Entry 7MT7 (electron microscopy, 2.71 A resolution); this record covers chains A and M of the 55 polymer chains in the assembly.

== Chain A ==
Molecule: 23S rRNA
Source organism: Mycobacterium tuberculosis (strain ATCC 25618 / H37Rv)
Sequence (3138 nucleotides; row label = number of the first residue in the row):
     1 UUGUAAGUGUCUAAGGGCGCAUGGUGGAUGCCUUGGCAUCGAGAGCCGAU
    51 GAAGGACGUGGGAGGCUGCGAUAUGCCUCGGGGAGCUGUCAACCGAGCGU
   101 GGAUCCGAGGAUUUCCGAAUGGGGAAACCCAGCACGAGUGAUGUCGUGCU
   151 ACCCGCAUCUGAAUAUAUAGGGUGCGGGAGGGAACGCGGGGAAGUGAAAC
   201 AUCUCAGUACCCGUAGGAGGAGAAAACAAUUGUGAUUCCGCAAGUAGUGG
   251 CGAGCGAACGCGGAACAGGCUAAACCGCACGCAUGGGUAACCGGGUAGGG
   301 GUUGUGUGUGCGGGGUUGUGGGAGGAUAUGUCUCAGCGCUACCCGGCUGA
   351 GAGGCAGUCAGAAAGUGUCGUGGUUAGCGGAAGUGGCCUGGGAUGGUCUG
   401 CCGUAGACGGUGAGAGCCCGGUACGCGAAAACCCGGCACCUGCCUAGUAU
   451 CAAUUCCCGAGUAGCAGCGGGCCCGUGGAAUCCGCUGUGAAUCCGCCGGG
   501 ACCACCCGGUAAGCCUAAAUACUCCUCGAUGACCGAUAGCGGAUUAGUAC
   551 CGUGAGGGAAUGGUGAAAAGUACCCCGGGAGGGGAGUGAAAGAGUACCUG
   601 AAACCGUGUGCCUACAAUCCGUCAGAGCCUCCUUUUCCUCUCCGGAGGAG
   651 GGUGGUGAUGGCGUGCCUUUUGAAGAAUGAGCCUGCGAGUCAGGGACAUG
   701 UCGCAAGGUUAACCCGUGUGGGGUAGCCGCAGCGAAAGCGAGUCUGAAUA
   751 GGGCGACCCACACGCGCAUACGCGCGUGUGAAUAGUGGCGUGUUCUGGAC
   801 CCGAAGCGGAGUGAUCUACCCAUGGCCAGGGUGAAGCGCGGGUAAGACCG
   851 CGUGGAGGCCCGAACCCACUUAGGUUGAAGACUGAGGGGAUGAGCUGUGG
   901 GUAGGGGUGAAAGGCCAAUCAAACUCCGUGAUAGCUGGUUCUCCCCGAAA
   951 UGCAUUUAGGUGCAGCGUUGCGUGGUUCACCGCGGAGGUAGAGCUACUGG
  1001 AUGGCCGAUGGGCCCUACUAGGUUACUGACGUCAGCCAAACUCCGAAUGC
  1051 CGUGGUGUAAAGCGUGGCAGUGAGACGGCGGGGGAUAAGCUCCGUACGUC
  1101 GAAAGGGAAACAGCCCAGAUCGCCGGCUAAGGCCCCCAAGCGUGUGCUAA
  1151 GUGGGAAAGGAUGUGCAGUCGCAAAGACAACCAGGAGGUUGGCUUAGAAG
  1201 CAGCCACCCUUGAAAGAGUGCGUAAUAGCUCACUGGUCAAGUGAUUGUGC
  1251 GCCGAUAAUGUAGCGGGGCUCAAGCACACCGCCGAAGCCGCGGCACAUCC
  1301 ACCUUGUGGUGGGUGUGGGUAGGGGAGCGUCCCUCAUUCAGCGAAGCCAC
  1351 CGGGUGACCGGUGGUGGAGGGUGGGGGAGUGAGAAUGCAGGCAUGAGUAG
  1401 CGACAAGGCAAGUGAGAACCUUGCCCGCCGAAAGACCAAGGGUUCCUGGG
  1451 CCAGGCCAGUCCGCCCAGGGUGAGUCGGGACCUAAGGCGAGGCCGACAGG
  1501 CGUAGUCGAUGGACAACGGGUUGAUAUUCCCGUACCCGUGUGUGGGCGCC
  1551 CGUGACGAAUCAGCGGUACUAACCACCCAAAACCGGAUCGAUCACUCCCC
  1601 UUCGGGGGUGUGGAGUUCUGGGGCUGCGUGGGAACUUCGCUGGUAGUAGU
  1651 CAAGCGAAGGGGUGACGCAGGAAGGUAGCCGUACCAGUCAGUGGUAACAC
  1701 UGGGGCAAGCCGGUAGGGAGAGCGAUAGGCAAAUCCGUCGCUCACUAAUC
  1751 CUGAGAGGUGACGCAUAGCCGGUUGAGGCGAAUUCGGUGAUCCUCUGCUG
  1801 CCAAGAAAAGCCUCUAGCGAGCACACACACGGCCCGUACCCCAAACCGAC
  1851 ACAGGUGGUCAGGUAGAGCAUACCAAGGCGUACGAGAUAACUAUGGUUAA
  1901 GGAACUCGGCAAAAUGCCCCCGUAACUUCGGGAGAAGGGGGACCGGAAUA
  1951 UCGUGAACACCCUUGCGGUGGGAGCGGGAUCCGGUCGCAGAAACCAGUGA
  2001 GGAGCGACUGUUUACUAAAAACACAGGUCCGUGCGAAGUCGCAAGACGAU
  2051 GUAUACGGACUGACGCCUGCCCGGUGCUGGAAGGUUAAGAGGACCCGUUA
  2101 ACCCGCAAGGGUGAAGCGGAGAAUUUAAGCCCCAGUAAACGGCGGUGGUA
  2151 ACUAUAACCAUCCUAAGGUAGCGAAAUUCCUUGUCGGGUAAGUUCCGACC
  2201 UGCACGAAUGGCGUAACGACUUCUCAACUGUCUCAACCAUAGACUCGGCG
  2251 AAAUUGCACUACGAGUAAAGAUGCUCGUUACGCGCGGCAGGACGAAAAGA
  2301 CCCCGGGACCUUCACUACAACUUGGUAUUGAUGUUCGGUACGGUUUGUGU
  2351 AGGAUAGGUGGGAGACUGUGAAACCUCGACGCCAGUUGGGGCGGAGUCGU
  2401 UGUUGAAAUACCACUCUGAUCGUAUUGGGCAUCUAACCUCGAACCCUGAA
  2451 UCGGGUUUAGGGACAGUGCCUGGCGGGUAGUUUAACUGGGGCGGUUGCCU
  2501 CCUAAAAUGUAACGGAGGCGCCCAAAGGUUCCCUCAACCUGGACGGCAAU
  2551 CAGGUGGCGAGUGUAAAUGCACAAGGGAGCUUGACUGCGAGACUUACAAG
  2601 UCAAGCAGGGACGAAAGUCGGGAUUAGUGAUCCGGCACCCCCGAGUGGAA
  2651 GGGGUGUCGCUCAACGGAUAAAAGGUACCCCGGGGAUAACAGGCUGAUCU
  2701 UCCCCAAGAGUCCAUAUCGACGGGAUGGUUUGGCACCUCGAUGUCGGCUC
  2751 GUCGCAUCCUGGGGCUGGAGCAGGUCCCAAGGGUUGGGCUGUUCGCCCAU
  2801 UAAAGCGGCACGCGAGCUGGGUUUAGAACGUCGUGAGACAGUUCGGUCUC
  2851 UAUCCGCCGCGCGCGUCAGAAACUUGAGGAAACCUGUCCCUAGUACGAGA
  2901 GGACCGGGACGGACGAACCUCUGGUGCACCAGUUGUCCCGCCAGGGGCAC
  2951 CGCUGGAUAGCCACGUUCGGUCAGGAUAACCGCUGAAAGCAUCUAAGCGG
  3001 GAAACCUUCUCCAAGAUCAGGUUUCUCACCCACUUGGUGGGAUAAGGCCC
  3051 CCCGCAGAACACGGGUUCAAUAGGUCAGACCUGGAAGCUCAGUAAUGGGU
  3101 GUAGGGAACUGGUGCUAACCGGCCGAAAACUUACAACA
Unresolved in the structure: 1-4, 1013-1022, 3133-3138
Modified positions: 5MU (5-methyluridine 5'-monophosphate) at position 2177; OMG (o2'-methylguanosine-5'-monophosphate) at position 2791
Ion coordination: Mg2+ site 1: C31, G1370; Mg2+ site 2: C46, G217; Mg2+ site 3: G60, G65, U89; Mg2+ site 4 near U72 (its only coordinating residue here); Mg2+ site 5 near U120 (its only coordinating residue here); Mg2+ site 6: A162, U166; Mg2+ site 7: G194, U2481; Mg2+ site 8 near G194 (its only coordinating residue here); Mg2+ site 9: A199, C200; Mg2+ site 10 near G220 (its only coordinating residue here); Mg2+ site 11 near C251 (its only coordinating residue here); Mg2+ site 12: G379, G421; 159 more Mg2+ sites not listed
Small-molecule neighbours: N-formylmethionine (FME): G2299, A2300, C2301, A2689, U2823

== Chain M ==
Molecule: 50S ribosomal protein L16
Source organism: Mycobacterium tuberculosis (strain ATCC 25618 / H37Rv)
Reference sequence: P9WHD5 (RL16_MYCTU); numbering as in UniProt (aligned over 1-138)
Chain sequence (138 residues; row label = number of the first residue in the row):
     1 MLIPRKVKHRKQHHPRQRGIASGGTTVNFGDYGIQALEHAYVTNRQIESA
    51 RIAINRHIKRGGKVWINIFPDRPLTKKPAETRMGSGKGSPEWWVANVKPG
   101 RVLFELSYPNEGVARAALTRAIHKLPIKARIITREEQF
Unresolved in the structure: 1, 136-138

== Interface between chain A and chain M ==
Contacting residue pairs (94):
  A990(A) with Arg16(M), salt bridge to the phosphate; Arg18(M), hydrogen bond to the phosphate
  G991(A) with Arg16(M), salt bridge to the phosphate; Arg18(M), salt bridge to the phosphate
  A992(A) with Ser22(M), hydrogen bond to the phosphate
  U998(A) with Lys8(M), sugar contact
  G999(A) with Lys6(M), phosphate contact
  G1000(A) with Pro4(M), phosphate contact; Arg5(M), salt bridge to the phosphate; Lys6(M), salt bridge to the phosphate; Asp71(M), sugar contact
  A1001(A) with Pro4(M), phosphate contact; Arg5(M), salt bridge to the phosphate; Phe69(M), sugar contact
  U1002(A) with Phe29(M), base contact; Ile66(M), sugar contact
  G1003(A) with Phe29(M), base contact; Lys63(M), phosphate contact; Trp65(M), hydrogen bond to the sugar
  G1004(A) with Lys63(M), phosphate contact
  A1034(A) with Phe29(M), base contact
  G1035(A) with Asn28(M), hydrogen bond to the sugar
  C1036(A) with Gly23(M), phosphate contact; Gly24(M), hydrogen bond to the phosphate; Arg101(M), hydrogen bond to the sugar
  C1037(A) with Gly23(M), phosphate contact
  A1038(A) with Arg72(M), sugar contact
  A1039(A) with Lys11(M), hydrogen bond to the base; Gln12(M), base contact; His13(M), stacking on the base
  A1040(A) with His9(M), stacking on the base; Lys11(M), hydrogen bond to the base; Gln12(M), base contact
  C1041(A) with Lys8(M), phosphate contact; His9(M), salt bridge to the phosphate
  G1081(A) with Arg16(M), salt bridge to the phosphate
  G1082(A) with His13(M), hydrogen bond to the phosphate
  G1083(A) with His13(M), salt bridge to the phosphate; Lys87(M), salt bridge to the phosphate
  G1084(A) with Lys77(M), sugar contact; Met83(M), sugar contact; Lys87(M), salt bridge to the phosphate; Gly88(M), hydrogen bond to the phosphate
  A1085(A) with Thr75(M), sugar contact; Lys76(M), phosphate contact; Lys77(M), hydrogen bond to the phosphate
  U1086(A) with His14(M), salt bridge to the phosphate; Pro15(M), base contact; Arg16(M), base contact; Gln17(M), hydrogen bond to the base; Tyr41(M), base contact
  A1087(A) with Met83(M), base contact
  G1159(A) with His123(M), phosphate contact; Lys128(M), phosphate contact
  G2488(A) with Met83(M), base contact; Gly84(M), hydrogen bond to the base
  G2489(A) with Arg82(M), salt bridge to the phosphate
  U2503(A) with His13(M), sugar contact
  C2513(A) with Gly84(M), hydrogen bond to the sugar; Ser85(M), base contact; Gly86(M), phosphate contact
  G2514(A) with Gly84(M), phosphate contact; Ser85(M), phosphate contact; Gly86(M), hydrogen bond to the phosphate; Lys87(M), phosphate contact
  G2515(A) with Lys11(M), sugar contact; Gly86(M), phosphate contact; Lys87(M), hydrogen bond to the phosphate
  A2516(A) with Lys11(M), phosphate contact
  C2704(A) with His123(M), sugar contact
  C2705(A) with His123(M), sugar contact; Lys124(M), hydrogen bond to the base
  A2706(A) with Arg120(M), sugar contact
  A2707(A) with Arg56(M), hydrogen bond to the sugar; Arg120(M), salt bridge to the phosphate
  A2720(A) with Arg56(M), base contact
  C2721(A) with Ser49(M), hydrogen bond to the base; Lys124(M), base contact
  G2722(A) with Arg45(M), salt bridge to the phosphate; Gln46(M), phosphate contact; Ser49(M), hydrogen bond to the sugar; His123(M), hydrogen bond to the base; Lys124(M), hydrogen bond to the sugar
  G2723(A) with Gln46(M), hydrogen bond to the phosphate; Leu125(M), hydrogen bond to the sugar; Pro126(M), phosphate contact
  G2724(A) with Pro126(M), phosphate contact
  U2731(A) with Glu80(M), base contact
  G2732(A) with Glu80(M), hydrogen bond to the sugar
  G2733(A) with Thr81(M), sugar contact; Arg82(M), salt bridge to the phosphate; Met83(M), sugar contact
  C2734(A) with Arg82(M), salt bridge to the phosphate; Met83(M), hydrogen bond to the phosphate
Other interface residues (no listed pair), chain A (51 interface residues in all): G993, A1088, A1158, G1160, A2697
Other interface residues (no listed pair), chain M (53 interface residues in all): Ile3, Ile52, Leu74, Trp92, Ile127

== In short ==
The interface between chain A and chain M involves 51 residues on one side and 53 on the other, with 26
hydrogen bonds, 17 salt bridges and 2 aromatic stacking contacts. Among the polar pairs are A1039(A)-Lys11(M),
A1040(A)-Lys11(M) and U1086(A)-Gln17(M). Bound to chain A: N-formylmethionine.
Chain A is 23S rRNA and chain M is 50S ribosomal protein L16, both from Mycobacterium tuberculosis (strain
ATCC 25618 / H37Rv); the structure, Mtb 70S with P and E site tRNAs, was determined by electron microscopy
together with 7MSC, 7MSH, 7MSM, 7MSZ, 7MT2 and 7MT3 from the same study.
